PDB entry 5M8G | X-ray diffraction, 2.15 A resolution | chains B and C of the 6 polymer chains in the assembly

== Chain B ==
Protein: Tubulin beta-2B chain
Source organism: Bos taurus
Reference sequence: Q6B856 (TBB2B_BOVIN); the author numbering skips numbers that UniProt does not, so the offset changes along the chain: 1-42 = UniProt 1-42; 45-360 = UniProt 43-358; 369-455 = UniProt 359-445
Chain sequence (445 residues; each row starts with the number of its first residue; note: 10 numbers in that range are skipped by the numbering (no residue carries them; nothing is unmodelled there)):
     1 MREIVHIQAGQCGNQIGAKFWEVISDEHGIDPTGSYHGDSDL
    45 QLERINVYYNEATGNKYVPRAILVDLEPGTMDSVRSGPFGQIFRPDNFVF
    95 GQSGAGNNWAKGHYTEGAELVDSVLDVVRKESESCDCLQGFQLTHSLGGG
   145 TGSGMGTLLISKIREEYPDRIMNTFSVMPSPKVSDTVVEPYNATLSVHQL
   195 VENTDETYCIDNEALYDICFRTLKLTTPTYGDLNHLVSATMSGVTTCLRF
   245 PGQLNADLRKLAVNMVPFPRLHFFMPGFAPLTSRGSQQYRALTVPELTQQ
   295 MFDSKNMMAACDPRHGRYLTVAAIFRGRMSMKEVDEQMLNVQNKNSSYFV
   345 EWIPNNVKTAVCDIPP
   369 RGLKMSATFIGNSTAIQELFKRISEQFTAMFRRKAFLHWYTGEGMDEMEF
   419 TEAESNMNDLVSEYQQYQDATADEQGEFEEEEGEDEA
Not modelled in the structure: 1, 278-281, 439-455
UniProt features mapped onto this chain:
  - motif: M1 to I4 (MREI motif)
  - binding site (GTP): Q11, E71, S140, G144, T145, G146, N206, N228
  - binding site (Mg(2+)): E71
  - modified residue: S40 (Phosphoserine), T57 (Phosphothreonine), K60 (N6-acetyllysine), S174 (Phosphoserine), T287 (Phosphothreonine), T292 (Phosphothreonine), R320 (Omega-N-methylarginine), E448 (5-glutamyl polyglutamate)
  - cross-link (Glycyl lysine isopeptide (Lys-Gly)): K60 (interchain with G-Cter in ubiquitin), K326 (interchain with G-Cter in ubiquitin)
Bound ions: Mg2+: Q11 (together with GDP); Ca2+ near E113 (its only coordinating residue here)
Ligand contacts:
  - 918 (5-(2-morpholin-4-yl-6-pyrrolidin-1-yl-pyrimidin-4-yl)-4-(trifluoromethyl)pyridin-2-amine): Y202, V238, C241, L248, N249, A250, K254, L255, N258, M259, T314, V315, A316, I318, N349, N350, V351, K352, A354, I378
  - GDP (guanosine-5'-diphosphate): G10, Q11, C12, Q15, I16, D69, A99, N101, S140, G142, G143, G144, T145, G146, S147, V171, P173, V177, D179, E183, N206, L209, Y224, L227, N228
From the paper describing this entry:
  - binding site for 918: C241, M259, A316, K352

== Chain C ==
Protein: Tubulin alpha-1B chain
Source organism: Bos taurus
Reference sequence: P81947 (TBA1B_BOVIN); residues 1-451 here = UniProt positions 1-451
Chain sequence (451 residues; each row starts with the number of its first residue):
     1 MRECISIHVGQAGVQIGNACWELYCLEHGIQPDGQMPSDKTIGGGDDSFN
    51 TFFSETGAGKHVPRAVFVDLEPTVIDEVRTGTYRQLFHPEQLITGKEDAA
   101 NNYARGHYTIGKEIIDLVLDRIRKLADQCTGLQGFLVFHSFGGGTGSGFT
   151 SLLMERLSVDYGKKSKLEFSIYPAPQVSTAVVEPYNSILTTHTTLEHSDC
   201 AFMVDNEAIYDICRRNLDIERPTYTNLNRLISQIVSSITASLRFDGALNV
   251 DLTEFQTNLVPYPRIHFPLATYAPVISAEKAYHEQLSVAEITNACFEPAN
   301 QMVKCDPRHGKYMACCLLYRGDVVPKDVNAAIATIKTKRSIQFVDWCPTG
   351 FKVGINYQPPTVVPGGDLAKVQRAVCMLSNTTAIAEAWARLDHKFDLMYA
   401 KRAFVHWYVGEGMEEGEFSEAREDMAALEKDYEEVGVDSVEGEGEEEGEE
   451 Y
Not modelled in the structure: 441-451
Bound ions: Ca2+: D39, T41, G44, E55
Ligand contacts:
  - 918 (5-(2-morpholin-4-yl-6-pyrrolidin-1-yl-pyrimidin-4-yl)-4-(trifluoromethyl)pyridin-2-amine): N101, T179, A180, V181
  - GTP (guanosine-5'-triphosphate): G10, Q11, A12, Q15, I16, D69, D98, A99, A100, N101, S140, G142, G143, G144, T145, G146, I171, P173, V177, S178, T179, E183, N206, Y224, L227, N228, I231

== Chain B / chain C interface ==
Pairs across the interface - 39 pairs, chain B then chain C:
  Q96(B) - M1(C)
  N101(B) - E254(C)  hydrogen bond
  D179(B) - E254(C)
  D179(B) - K352(C)  hydrogen bond (backbone-side chain)
  T180(B) - E254(C)
  T180(B) - N258(C)
  V181(B) - N258(C)  hydrogen bond (backbone-side chain)
  V181(B) - P348(C)
  V182(B) - T257(C)
  T221(B) - K326(C)
  T221(B) - N329(C)
  A397(B) - W346(C)
  M398(B) - W346(C)
  R400(B) - D345(C)  salt bridge
  R400(B) - S439(C)  hydrogen bond
  R401(B) - Y262(C)  hydrogen bond (backbone-side chain)
  R401(B) - D345(C)  salt bridge
  R401(B) - W346(C)
  R401(B) - E434(C)  hydrogen bond (side chain-backbone)
  R401(B) - V435(C)
  R401(B) - V437(C)  hydrogen bond (side chain-backbone)
  R401(B) - D438(C)
  R401(B) - S439(C)  hydrogen bond
  K402(B) - Y262(C)
  A403(B) - P261(C)
  A403(B) - Y262(C)
  A403(B) - W346(C)  hydrophobic
  F404(B) - T257(C)
  F404(B) - N258(C)
  F404(B) - V260(C)
  F404(B) - P261(C)  hydrogen bond (backbone-backbone)
  F404(B) - W346(C)  hydrophobic
  H406(B) - V260(C)  hydrogen bond (side chain-backbone)
  H406(B) - P261(C)
  H406(B) - Y262(C)
  H406(B) - P263(C)
  W407(B) - Q256(C)
  W407(B) - T257(C)  hydrogen bond (side chain-backbone)
  W407(B) - V260(C)
Other interface residues (no listed pair), chain B (19 interface residues in all): G100, T220, L405
Other interface residues (no listed pair), chain C (22 interface residues in all): P325, C347

== In short ==
The interface between chain B and chain C involves 19 residues on one side and 22 on the other, with 11
hydrogen bonds and 2 salt bridges. Polar contacts include R400(B)-D345(C), R401(B)-D345(C) and
N101(B)-E254(C). Ligands of chain B: compound 918 and GDP. The paper reports a binding site for 918 at
C241(B), M259(B) and A316(B) among others.
Chain B is Tubulin beta-2B chain and chain C is Tubulin alpha-1B chain, both from Bos taurus; the structure,
Tubulin-MTD265 complex, was determined by X-ray diffraction (same publication as 5M8D, 5JHA, 5JHB, 5M7E and
5M7G).
